Entry 9B77 (electron microscopy, 2.74 A resolution); this record covers chains C and D of the 4 polymer chains in the assembly.

== Chain C (and D) ==
Name: Undecaprenyl-phosphate 4-deoxy-4-formamido-L-arabinose transferase
From: Salmonella enterica subsp. enterica serovar Typhimurium str. LT2
Notes: EC 2.4.2.53; chain D of this document is another copy of the same molecule, construct and numbering; everything in this record applies to it too
UniProtKB: O52324 (ARNC_SALTY); numbering as in UniProt (aligned over 1-327)
Amino-acid sequence (363 residues; row label = number of the first residue in the row; numbers below 1 keep their minus sign (Met-35 is residue -35)):
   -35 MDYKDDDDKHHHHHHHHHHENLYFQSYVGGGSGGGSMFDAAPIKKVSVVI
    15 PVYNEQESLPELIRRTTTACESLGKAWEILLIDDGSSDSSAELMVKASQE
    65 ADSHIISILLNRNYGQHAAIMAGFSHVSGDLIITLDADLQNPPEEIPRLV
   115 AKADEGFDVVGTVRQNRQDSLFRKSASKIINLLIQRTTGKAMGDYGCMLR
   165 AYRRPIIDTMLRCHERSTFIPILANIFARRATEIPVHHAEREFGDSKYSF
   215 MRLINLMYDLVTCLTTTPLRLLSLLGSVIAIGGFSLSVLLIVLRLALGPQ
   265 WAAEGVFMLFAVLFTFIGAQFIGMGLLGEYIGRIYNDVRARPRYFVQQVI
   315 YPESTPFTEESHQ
Unresolved in the structure: -35 to 1, 207-211, 320-327
Differences from the reference sequence: expression tag (-35 to 0)
What the authors report for this chain:
  - catalytic residues: Asp100 (proposed by the authors, not directly observed)
  - catalytic residues: Arg128, Arg137 (from molecular simulation)

== How chain C and chain D interact ==
Pairs across the interface (65; chain C residue first):
  Ser50(C) with Arg193(D)
  Val59(C) with Ile314(D), hydrophobic
  Ser62(C) with Ile314(D), hydrogen bond (side chain-backbone); Tyr315(D); Pro316(D)
  Gln63(C) with Glu317(D)
  Ser67(C) with Pro316(D)
  Ile69(C) with Pro316(D)
  Ile70(C) with Val313(D), hydrophobic; Ile314(D); Pro316(D)
  Ser71(C) with Val313(D); Ile314(D), hydrogen bond (backbone-backbone)
  Leu73(C) with Val310(D); Gln311(D), hydrogen bond (backbone-backbone); Gln312(D), hydrogen bond (backbone-backbone); Ile314(D), hydrophobic
  Leu74(C) with Phe309(D)
  Asn75(C) with Phe2(D); Phe191(D), hydrogen bond (side chain-backbone); Arg193(D), hydrogen bond (backbone-side chain); Phe309(D), hydrogen bond (backbone-backbone)
  Arg76(C) with Thr152(D); Lys154(D); Asn189(D), hydrogen bond (side chain-backbone); Ile190(D); Phe191(D); Ala192(D), hydrogen bond (side chain-backbone)
  Tyr78(C) with Arg307(D); Phe309(D)
  Ala86(C) with Tyr308(D)
  Ser89(C) with Tyr308(D)
  Arg180(C) with Asp301(D), hydrogen bond (backbone-side chain); Ala304(D); Arg305(D), hydrogen bond (side chain-backbone); Arg307(D)
  Ser181(C) with Arg297(D)
  Asn219(C) with Arg234(D), hydrogen bond
  Tyr222(C) with Arg234(D); Glu293(D)
  Asp223(C) with Arg297(D), salt bridge
  Thr226(C) with Arg297(D)
  Thr229(C) with Tyr294(D), hydrogen bond (backbone-side chain)
  Thr230(C) with Tyr294(D)
  Pro232(C) with Leu290(D)
  Leu233(C) with Leu291(D), hydrophobic
  Phe271(C) with Leu273(D), hydrophobic
  Phe274(C) with Leu273(D), hydrophobic; Phe274(D), hydrophobic
  Phe278(C) with Phe280(D), hydrophobic
  Ile281(C) with Gln284(D)
  Gln284(C) with Gln284(D), hydrogen bond
  Phe285(C) with Ala283(D); Gln284(D)
  Met288(C) with Gln284(D); Met288(D), hydrophobic
  Gly292(C) with Leu291(D)
  Ile295(C) with Leu291(D), hydrophobic; Tyr294(D), hydrophobic; Ile295(D), hydrophobic; Ile298(D)
  Tyr299(C) with Arg297(D); Ile298(D), hydrophobic; Asp301(D)
  Val302(C) with Asp301(D)
Other interface residues (no listed pair), chain C (51 interface residues in all): Gly49, Asp66, Ile72, His81, Ala82, Met85, His90, Cys177, His178, Glu179, Leu236, Ile243, Leu277, Ile298, Arg303
Other interface residues (no listed pair), chain D (40 interface residues in all): Ser237, Leu277, Gly287, Thr319

== Summary ==
The interface between chain C and chain D involves 51 residues on one side and 40 on the other, with 14
hydrogen bonds and 1 salt bridge. Polar contacts include Asp223(C)-Arg297(D), Ser62(C)-Ile314(D) and
Asn75(C)-Phe191(D). The paper reports catalytic residues Asp100(C), Arg128(C) and Arg137(C).
Chain C and chain D are both Undecaprenyl-phosphate 4-deoxy-4-formamido-L-arabinose transferase (Salmonella
enterica subsp. enterica serovar Typhimurium str. LT2); the structure, Cryo-EM Structure of the
Glycosyltransferase ArnC from Salmonella enterica in the Apo State, was determined by electron microscopy
(same publication as 8VXH and 9ASC).
